7STB - chains G and H of the 10 polymer chains in the assembly; structure by electron microscopy, 2.72 A resolution.

# Chain G
Molecule: DNA damage checkpoint protein 1
Source organism: Saccharomyces cerevisiae (strain ATCC 204508 / S288c)
Reference sequence: Q08949 (DDC1_YEAST); residue numbers follow UniProt; this construct covers 1-612
Sequence (646 residues; row label = number of the first residue in the row; numbers below 1 keep their minus sign (Met-33 is residue -33)):
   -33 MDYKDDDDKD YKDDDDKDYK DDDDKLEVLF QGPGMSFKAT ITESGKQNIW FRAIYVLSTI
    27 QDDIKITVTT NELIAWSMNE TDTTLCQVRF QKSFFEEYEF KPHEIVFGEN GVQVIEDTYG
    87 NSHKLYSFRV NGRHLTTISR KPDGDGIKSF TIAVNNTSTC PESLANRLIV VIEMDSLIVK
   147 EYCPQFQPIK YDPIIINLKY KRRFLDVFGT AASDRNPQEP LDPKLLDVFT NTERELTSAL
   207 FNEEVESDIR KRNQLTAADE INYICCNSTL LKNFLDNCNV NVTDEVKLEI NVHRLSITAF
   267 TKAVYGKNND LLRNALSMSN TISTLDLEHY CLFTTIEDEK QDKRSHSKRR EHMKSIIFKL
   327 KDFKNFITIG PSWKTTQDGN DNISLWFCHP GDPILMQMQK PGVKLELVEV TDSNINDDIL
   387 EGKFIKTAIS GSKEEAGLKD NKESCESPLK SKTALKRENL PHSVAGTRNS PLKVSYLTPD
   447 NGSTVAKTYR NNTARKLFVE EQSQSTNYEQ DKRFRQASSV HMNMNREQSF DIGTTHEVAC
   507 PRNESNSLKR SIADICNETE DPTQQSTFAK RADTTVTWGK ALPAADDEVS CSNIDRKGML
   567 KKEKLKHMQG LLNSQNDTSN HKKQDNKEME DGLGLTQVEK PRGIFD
Unresolved in the structure: -33 to 0, 176-186, 210-221, 301-318, 382-612
Construct notes: expression tag (-33 to 0)
Curated features (UniProtKB/Swiss-Prot):
  - modified residue: Ser436 (Phosphoserine)

# Chain H
Molecule: DNA damage checkpoint control protein MEC3
Source organism: Saccharomyces cerevisiae (strain ATCC 204508 / S288c)
Reference sequence: Q02574 (MEC3_YEAST); residue numbers follow UniProt; this construct covers 1-474
Sequence (474 residues; each row starts with the number of its first residue):
     1 MKLKLIVNGC EAPDDYKLLR TTINTVASLR KTAILRFNSE RLTIISTPKS SLNSSNNGTI
    61 LRGDTGQLWC TIPHDVFRLY TVISARELNT ITMECNCDSL LSVFKRYDRV MNQGSSSNMT
   121 IKLQSMPEWN TNNGTLSGGT AGGVDTTSKP NPICALGITF EEIVHTSGPN DAIVMNGGVD
   181 EHNGLPTTVG TGNLLASNKV IMHSFKVPVK LLFRAQDTRI QEPMINYIQL MMYKLPPISG
   241 EFGSAFHGFI RRVERYSNVN HIHLMGVKKK EHGNEGDDVE LKIIVNELDW HLEICWNGPL
   301 DSVIQRQEGL TDNPSQNQHI DTDGRQEEGS LPIIEADKPM SSLYTNTRDR EMEENIRYDE
   361 DLLRIEDSSI ADTRGNIYTA DTSGDTEFND ISVMVEKAEQ ESSSTHEVII RCKDWKVCSK
   421 LYAAFEEVVL AISHDESCVF HCSLDRGSLE DSEDVEKPRE RGQIIYYIAR SKGL
Unresolved in the structure: 52-62, 130-150, 164-199, 270-276, 305-402, 449-456
Curated features (UniProtKB/Swiss-Prot):
  - modified residue: Ser452 (Phosphoserine)

# Interface between chain G and chain H
Contacting residue pairs (25; chain G residue first):
  Leu236(G) - Ile201(H)  hydrophobic
  Asn239(G) - Arg106(H)
  Asn243(G) - Arg106(H)  hydrogen bond
  Asn243(G) - Arg109(H)
  Tyr271(G) - Trp129(H)
  Leu277(G) - Ile153(H)  hydrophobic
  Asn280(G) - Pro208(H)
  Ala281(G) - Trp129(H)
  Ala281(G) - Pro208(H)
  Leu282(G) - Ser99(H)
  Leu282(G) - Lys206(H)
  Leu282(G) - Pro208(H)
  Ser283(G) - Phe205(H)
  Ser283(G) - Lys206(H)
  Met284(G) - Ser204(H)
  Met284(G) - Phe205(H)  hydrophobic
  Ser285(G) - Met202(H)
  Ser285(G) - His203(H)
  Ser285(G) - Ser204(H)  hydrogen bond (backbone-backbone)
  Asn286(G) - Met202(H)
  Asn286(G) - His203(H)
  Thr287(G) - Ile201(H)
  Thr287(G) - Met202(H)  hydrogen bond (backbone-backbone)
  Ile288(G) - Ile201(H)  hydrophobic
  Asp292(G) - Val200(H)
Also at the interface, not in a pair above, chain H (14 interface residues in all): Val207

# Overview
15 residues of chain G face 14 of chain H across their interface, with 3 hydrogen bonds. Polar pairs include
Asn243(G)-Arg106(H), Ser285(G)-Ser204(H) and Thr287(G)-Met202(H).
Chain G is DNA damage checkpoint protein 1 and chain H is DNA damage checkpoint control protein MEC3, both
from Saccharomyces cerevisiae (strain ATCC 204508 / S288c); the structure, Closed state of Rad24-RFC:9-1-1
bound to a 5' ss/dsDNA junction, was determined by electron microscopy (same publication as 7STE and 7ST9).
